3RML - chains L and H of the 3 polymer chains in the assembly; structure by X-ray diffraction, 1.53 A resolution.

== Chain L ==
Molecule: Thrombin Light Chain
From: Homo sapiens
Notes: EC 3.4.21.5
Reference sequence: P00734 (THRB_HUMAN); residues 1-14 here correspond to UniProt positions 336-349 (UniProt number = residue number + 335)
Amino-acid sequence (36 residues; each row starts with the number of its first residue; a row labelled like 14A-14M holds insertion residues (14A, then the next letters in order)):
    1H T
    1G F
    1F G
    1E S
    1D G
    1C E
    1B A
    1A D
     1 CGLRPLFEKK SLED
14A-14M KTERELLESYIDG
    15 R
Not modelled in the structure: 1H, 1G, 1F, 1E, 1D, 14L-14M, 15
UniProt features mapped onto this chain:
  - site: Arg15 (Cleavage)

== Chain H ==
Molecule: Thrombin Heavy Chain
From: Homo sapiens
Notes: EC 3.4.21.5
Reference sequence: P00734 (THRB_HUMAN); the construct lacks a stretch of the UniProt sequence and is renumbered around it, so the offset changes along the chain: 16-36 = UniProt 364-384; 37-60 = UniProt 386-409; 61-77 = UniProt 419-435; 78-97 = UniProt 437-456; 7 more segments
Amino-acid sequence (259 residues; numbered 16 to 247 plus 28 insertion-coded residues; 1 number in that range is skipped by the numbering (no residue carries it; nothing is unmodelled there); the number before each row is that of its first residue; a row labelled like 60A-60I holds insertion residues (60A, then the next letters in order)):
    16 IVEGSDAEIG MSPWQVMLFR K
   36A S
    37 PQELLCGASL ISDRWVLTAA HCLL
60A-60I YPPWDKNFT
    61 ENDLLVRIGK HSRTRYE
   77A R
    78 NIEKISMLEK IYIHPRYNWR
   97A E
    98 NLDRDIALMK LKKPVAFSDY IHPVCLPDRE TA
129A-129C ASL
   130 LQAGYKGRVT GWGNLKETWT
149A-149E ANVGK
   150 GQPSVLQVVN LPIVERPVCK DSTRIRITDN MFCAG
  184A Y
   185 KP
186A-186D DEGK
   187 RGDACEGDSG GPFVMKSP
204A-204B FN
   205 NRWYQMGIVS WGE
   219 GCD
  221A R
   222 DGKYGFYTHV FRLKKWIQKV IDQFGE
Not modelled in the structure: 148-149, 149A-149E, 247
UniProt features mapped onto this chain:
  - region: Ala183 to Val200 (High affinity receptor-binding region which is also known as the TP508 peptide)
  - active site (Charge relay system): His57, Asp102, Ser195
  - glycosylation: Asn60G (N-linked (GlcNAc...) (complex) asparagine)
Disulfides: Cys42-Cys58, Cys168-Cys182, Cys191-Cys220
Covalently attached groups: N-acetylglucosamine (NAG) linked to Asn60G
Small-molecule neighbours: M31 (N-(benzylsulfonyl)glycyl-N-[2-(aminomethyl)-5-chlorobenzyl]-L-prolinamide): His57, Tyr60A, Trp60D, Glu97A, Asn98, Leu99, Ile174, Asp189, Ala190, Cys191, Glu192, Ser195, Val213, Ser214, Trp215, Gly216, Glu217, Gly219, Cys220, Gly226, Phe227, Tyr228

== How chain L and chain H interact ==
Pairs across the interface (60; chain L residue first):
  Cys1(L) - Pro120(H)
  Cys1(L) - Val121(H)
  Cys1(L) - Cys122(H)  disulfide
  Cys1(L) - Arg206(H)  hydrogen bond (backbone-side chain)
  Asp1A(L) - His119(H)  salt bridge
  Asp1A(L) - Arg206(H)
  Ala1B(L) - Arg206(H)  hydrogen bond (backbone-side chain)
  Gly2(L) - Trp29(H)
  Gly2(L) - Pro120(H)  hydrogen bond (backbone-backbone)
  Gly2(L) - Cys122(H)
  Gly2(L) - Arg206(H)
  Gly2(L) - Trp207(H)  hydrogen bond (backbone-backbone)
  Leu3(L) - His119(H)  hydrogen bond (backbone-side chain)
  Leu3(L) - Asn205(H)
  Leu3(L) - Arg206(H)
  Arg4(L) - Gly25(H)
  Arg4(L) - Met26(H)  hydrogen bond (side chain-backbone)
  Arg4(L) - Pro28(H)
  Arg4(L) - Trp29(H)
  Arg4(L) - Arg137(H)
  Arg4(L) - Trp207(H)
  Pro5(L) - Ser115(H)
  Pro5(L) - Asp116(H)
  Pro5(L) - His119(H)
  Leu6(L) - Ile24(H)
  Leu6(L) - Asp116(H)
  Phe7(L) - Glu23(H)
  Phe7(L) - Ile24(H)
  Phe7(L) - Gly25(H)
  Phe7(L) - Met26(H)  hydrophobic
  Glu8(L) - Lys202(H)  salt bridge
  Glu8(L) - Asn205(H)
  Glu8(L) - Trp207(H)  hydrogen bond
  Lys9(L) - His119(H)
  Asp14(L) - Glu23(H)
  Asp14(L) - Met26(H)
  Asp14(L) - Arg137(H)  salt bridge
  Asp14(L) - Trp207(H)
  Lys14A(L) - Glu23(H)  hydrogen bond (backbone-side chain)
  Thr14B(L) - Arg137(H)  hydrogen bond
  Thr14B(L) - Asn159(H)  hydrogen bond
  Glu14C(L) - Arg137(H)
  Glu14C(L) - Lys202(H)  salt bridge
  Glu14E(L) - Lys135(H)  salt bridge
  Glu14E(L) - Asn159(H)  hydrogen bond
  Glu14E(L) - Tyr184A(H)  hydrogen bond
  Leu14F(L) - Lys135(H)
  Leu14F(L) - Gly136(H)
  Leu14F(L) - Asn159(H)
  Leu14F(L) - Trp207(H)  hydrophobic
  Leu14G(L) - Pro204(H)  hydrophobic
  Ser14I(L) - Gly133(H)
  Ser14I(L) - Tyr134(H)
  Ser14I(L) - Lys135(H)  hydrogen bond (side chain-backbone)
  Tyr14J(L) - Tyr134(H)  hydrophobic
  Tyr14J(L) - Lys135(H)  hydrogen bond (side chain-backbone)
  Tyr14J(L) - Met201(H)
  Tyr14J(L) - Lys202(H)
  Tyr14J(L) - Pro204(H)
  Ile14K(L) - Tyr134(H)  hydrogen bond (backbone-side chain)
Interface residues without a listed pair, chain L (22 interface residues in all): Glu1C
Interface residues without a listed pair, chain H (27 interface residues in all): Tyr117, Leu129C
Cross-chain cystine bridges: Cys1(L)-Cys122(H)

== Summary ==
Chain L and chain H form an interface of 22 and 27 residues respectively, with 1 disulfide bond, 15 hydrogen
bonds and 5 salt bridges. Polar contacts include Asp1A(L)-His119(H), Glu8(L)-Lys202(H) and
Glu14E(L)-Lys135(H). Bound to chain H: compound M31. N-acetylglucosamine is covalently linked to Asn60G(H).
Here chain L is Thrombin Light Chain and chain H is Thrombin Heavy Chain, both from Homo sapiens. Entry 3RML
(Human Thrombin in complex with MI331) was determined by X-ray diffraction (same publication as 3RLW, 3RLY,
3RM0, 3RM2, 3RMM, 3RMN and 3 further entries).
